PDB entry 9EBW | X-ray diffraction, 2.78 A resolution | chains A and B

# Chain A (and B)
Molecule: Green fluorescent protein, Methyl-accepting chemotaxis transducer (TlpC)
Source organism: Aequorea victoria
Notes: chain B of this document is another copy of the same molecule, construct and numbering; everything in this record applies to it too
UniProtKB: chimeric construct of P42212, O24911: residues 11-153 from P42212 (GFP_AEQVI) positions 2-144 (UniProt number = residue number - 9); residues 159-421 from O24911 positions 30-292 (UniProt number = residue number - 129); residues 426-515 from P42212 (GFP_AEQVI) positions 149-238 (UniProt number = residue number - 277)
Amino-acid sequence (515 residues; numbered 1 to 515; the number before each row is that of its first residue):
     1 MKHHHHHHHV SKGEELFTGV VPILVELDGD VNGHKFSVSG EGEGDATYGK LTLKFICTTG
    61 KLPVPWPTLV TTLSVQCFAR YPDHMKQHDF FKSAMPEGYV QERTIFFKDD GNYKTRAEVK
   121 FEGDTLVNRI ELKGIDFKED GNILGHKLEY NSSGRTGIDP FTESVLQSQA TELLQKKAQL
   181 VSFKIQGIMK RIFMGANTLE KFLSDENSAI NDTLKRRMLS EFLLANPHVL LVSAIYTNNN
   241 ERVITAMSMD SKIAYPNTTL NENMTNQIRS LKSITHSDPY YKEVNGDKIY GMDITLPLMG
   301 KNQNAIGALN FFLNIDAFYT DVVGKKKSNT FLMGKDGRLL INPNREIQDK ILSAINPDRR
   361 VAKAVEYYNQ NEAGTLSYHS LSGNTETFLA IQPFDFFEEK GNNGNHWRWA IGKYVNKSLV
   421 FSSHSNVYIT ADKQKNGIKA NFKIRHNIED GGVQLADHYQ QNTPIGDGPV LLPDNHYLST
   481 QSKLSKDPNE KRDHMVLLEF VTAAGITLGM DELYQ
Not modelled in the structure: 1-11, 238-239, 261-267, 303-304, 399-404, 515 (chain B: 1-10, 260-262, 299-302, 399-401, 515)
Construct notes: initiating methionine (1); expression tag (2-10); conflict Leu73 (Phe64 in P42212), Ala79 (Ser72 in P42212), Ser152 (Tyr145 in P42212), Ser153 (Asn146 in P42212), Asp159 (Ser30 in O24911), Pro160 (Tyr31 in O24911), Phe161 (Lys32 in O24911), Thr162 (Val33 in O24911), Thr430 (Met153 in P42212), Ala440 (Val163 in P42212), Gly452 (Ser175 in P42212), Lys483 (Ala206 in P42212), Leu508 (His231 in P42212), Gln515 (Lys238 in P42212); chromophore (74, 74, 74); linker (154-158, 422-425)
Modified / non-standard residues: Ser74 (chromophore; SWG)

# Interface between chain A and chain B
Pairs across the interface (101):
  Arg80(A) - Glu172(B)  salt bridge
  Pro82(A) - Glu172(B)
  His84(A) - Ser168(B)  hydrogen bond (side chain-backbone)
  His84(A) - Thr171(B)
  His84(A) - Glu172(B)
  Met85(A) - Ser168(B)
  Ser153(A) - Tyr514(B)
  Gly154(A) - Tyr514(B)  hydrogen bond (backbone-backbone)
  Ile158(A) - Tyr514(B)  hydrophobic
  Asp159(A) - Asp159(B)
  Pro160(A) - Tyr477(B)
  Pro160(A) - Ile506(B)
  Pro160(A) - Tyr514(B)
  Phe161(A) - Thr162(B)
  Phe161(A) - Asn426(B)
  Phe161(A) - Tyr477(B)  hydrophobic
  Phe161(A) - Ser479(B)
  Thr162(A) - Asp159(B)
  Thr162(A) - Phe161(B)
  Thr162(A) - Thr162(B)  hydrogen bond
  Glu163(A) - Ile506(B)
  Glu163(A) - Leu513(B)
  Ser164(A) - Tyr477(B)
  Ser164(A) - Ala504(B)
  Ser164(A) - Gly505(B)
  Ser164(A) - Ile506(B)
  Val165(A) - Val165(B)  hydrophobic
  Val165(A) - Leu166(B)  hydrophobic
  Leu166(A) - Val165(B)  hydrophobic
  Gln167(A) - Ile506(B)
  Gln167(A) - Gly509(B)  hydrogen bond (side chain-backbone)
  Gln167(A) - Leu513(B)
  Ser168(A) - His84(B)
  Ser168(A) - Ala504(B)
  Ser168(A) - Gly505(B)  hydrogen bond (side chain-backbone)
  Gln169(A) - Gln169(B)  hydrogen bond
  Thr171(A) - His84(B)
  Thr171(A) - Leu508(B)
  Glu172(A) - Arg80(B)  salt bridge
  Glu172(A) - Pro82(B)
  Gln175(A) - Asp83(B)
  Leu180(A) - Leu180(B)  hydrophobic
  Arg191(A) - Gly187(B)
  Arg191(A) - Arg191(B)
  Met194(A) - Arg191(B)
  Met194(A) - Ala225(B)
  Thr198(A) - Glu221(B)
  Lys201(A) - Glu221(B)  salt bridge
  Lys201(A) - Leu224(B)
  Phe202(A) - Leu214(B)  hydrophobic
  Phe202(A) - Arg217(B)
  Phe202(A) - Glu221(B)
  Leu214(A) - Ile210(B)  hydrophobic
  Leu214(A) - Leu214(B)  hydrophobic
  Arg217(A) - Lys201(B)  hydrogen bond (side chain-backbone)
  Arg217(A) - Phe202(B)
  Arg217(A) - Asp205(B)  salt bridge
  Met218(A) - Phe202(B)  hydrophobic
  Met218(A) - Met218(B)  hydrophobic
  Glu221(A) - Thr198(B)
  Glu221(A) - Lys201(B)  salt bridge
  Glu221(A) - Phe202(B)
  Leu224(A) - Lys201(B)
  Ala225(A) - Met194(B)
  Glu386(A) - Glu512(B)
  Lys417(A) - Leu508(B)  hydrogen bond (side chain-backbone)
  Lys417(A) - Glu512(B)  salt bridge
  Ser418(A) - Glu512(B)
  Phe421(A) - Leu508(B)
  Phe421(A) - Gly509(B)
  Phe421(A) - Glu512(B)
  Phe421(A) - Leu513(B)
  Ser423(A) - Leu513(B)
  Asn426(A) - Phe161(B)
  Tyr477(A) - Pro160(B)
  Tyr477(A) - Phe161(B)
  Tyr477(A) - Ser164(B)
  Ser479(A) - Phe161(B)
  Ala504(A) - Ser164(B)
  Ala504(A) - Ser168(B)
  Gly505(A) - Ser164(B)
  Gly505(A) - Ser168(B)  hydrogen bond (backbone-side chain)
  Ile506(A) - Pro160(B)
  Ile506(A) - Ser164(B)
  Ile506(A) - Gln167(B)
  Thr507(A) - Gln167(B)
  Leu508(A) - Thr171(B)
  Leu508(A) - Lys417(B)
  Leu508(A) - Phe421(B)
  Gly509(A) - Gln167(B)
  Gly509(A) - Phe421(B)
  Asp511(A) - Lys417(B)
  Asp511(A) - Ser418(B)  hydrogen bond (side chain-backbone)
  Asp511(A) - Phe421(B)
  Glu512(A) - Ile158(B)
  Glu512(A) - Glu163(B)
  Glu512(A) - Phe421(B)  hydrogen bond (backbone-backbone)
  Glu512(A) - Ser423(B)
  Leu513(A) - Gly154(B)
  Tyr514(A) - Arg155(B)
  Tyr514(A) - Ile158(B)
Other interface residues (no listed pair), chain A (57 interface residues in all): Asp83, Arg155, Glu206, Ala209, Phe388, Ser422
Other interface residues (no listed pair), chain B (60 interface residues in all): Met85, Ser152, Ser153, Gln175, Lys176, Lys190, Phe388, Ser422, Lys483, Thr507

# Overview
57 residues of chain A face 60 of chain B across their interface; the contacts include 11 hydrogen bonds and 6
salt bridges. Polar contacts include Arg80(A)-Glu172(B), Lys201(A)-Glu221(B) and Arg217(A)-Asp205(B).
Chain A and chain B are both Green fluorescent protein, Methyl-accepting chemotaxis transducer (TlpC)
(Aequorea victoria); the structure, Chimeric fluorescence biosensor formed from a lactate-binding protein and
GFP, bound to lactate, was determined by X-ray diffraction (same publication as 9EBX).
